1RJM - chains B and C of the 3 polymer chains in the assembly; structure by X-ray diffraction, 2.15 A resolution.

# Chain B (and C)
Molecule: MenB
From: Mycobacterium tuberculosis
Notes: EC 4.1.3.36; chain C of this document is another copy of the same molecule, construct and numbering; everything in this record applies to it too
Reference sequence: O06414 (O06414_MYCTU); numbering as in UniProt (aligned over 1-314)
Chain sequence (339 residues; numbered -24 to 314; the number before each row is that of its first residue; numbers below 1 keep their minus sign (Met-24 is residue -24)):
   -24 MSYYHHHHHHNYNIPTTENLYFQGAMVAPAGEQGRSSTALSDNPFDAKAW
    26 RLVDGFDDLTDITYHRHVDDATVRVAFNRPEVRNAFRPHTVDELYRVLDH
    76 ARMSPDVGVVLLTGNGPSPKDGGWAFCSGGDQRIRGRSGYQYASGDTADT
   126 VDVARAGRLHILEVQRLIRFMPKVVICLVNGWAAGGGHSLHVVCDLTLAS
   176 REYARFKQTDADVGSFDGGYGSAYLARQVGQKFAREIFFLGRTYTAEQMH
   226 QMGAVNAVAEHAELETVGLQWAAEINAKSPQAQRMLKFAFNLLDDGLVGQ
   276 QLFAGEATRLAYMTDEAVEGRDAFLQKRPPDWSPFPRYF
Not modelled in the structure: -24 to 16, 106-134, 286-314 (chain C: -24 to 16, 107-133, 188-190, 285-314)
Sequence notes: expression tag (-24 to 0)
Residues lining bound ligands: EP1 (3-[4-(2-hydroxyethyl)piperazin-1-yl]propane-1-sulfonic acid): Ala201, Arg202, Gln203, Val204, Gly205, Phe208, Gln226, Met227, Gly228
Reported in the primary citation:
  - binding site for EP1: Arg202
  - conformationally variable residues (order/disorder transition): Val188 to Ser190
  - catalytic residues: Gly105, Gly161, Ser190 (proposed by the authors, not directly observed)
  - catalytic residues: Asp192 (citing earlier work)

# Chain B / chain C interface
Residue-residue contacts (61):
  Ala186(B) - Lys253(C)
  Ala186(B) - Ser254(C)  hydrogen bond (backbone-backbone)
  Ala186(B) - Gln258(C)
  Ala186(B) - Leu261(C)  hydrophobic
  Asp187(B) - Lys253(C)  salt bridge
  Gly189(B) - Ser254(C)
  Phe191(B) - Met260(C)  hydrophobic
  Phe191(B) - Leu261(C)  hydrophobic
  Gly193(B) - Ala264(C)
  Ser197(B) - Phe265(C)
  Ala198(B) - Leu268(C)
  Ala201(B) - Leu268(C)  hydrophobic
  Arg202(B) - Arg202(C)
  Arg202(B) - Leu268(C)
  Arg202(B) - Asp269(C)  salt bridge
  Gly205(B) - Arg202(C)
  Gly205(B) - Gln203(C)
  Gln206(B) - Tyr199(C)
  Gln206(B) - Arg202(C)  hydrogen bond (backbone-backbone)
  Gln206(B) - Phe265(C)  hydrogen bond (side chain-backbone)
  Gln206(B) - Leu268(C)
  Gln206(B) - Asp269(C)
  Lys207(B) - His166(C)  hydrogen bond (side chain-backbone)
  Lys207(B) - Val167(C)
  Lys207(B) - Cys169(C)  hydrogen bond (side chain-backbone)
  Lys207(B) - Asp170(C)
  Lys207(B) - Leu171(C)
  Lys207(B) - Thr172(C)  hydrogen bond
  Lys207(B) - Gln203(C)
  Lys207(B) - Gly228(C)
  Lys207(B) - Ala229(C)
  Lys207(B) - Asn231(C)  hydrogen bond (backbone-side chain)
  Phe208(B) - His225(C)
  Phe208(B) - Gly228(C)
  Phe208(B) - Val230(C)
  Phe208(B) - Asn231(C)
  Ala209(B) - Phe265(C)
  Arg210(B) - Arg144(C)
  Arg210(B) - Asp170(C)  salt bridge
  Arg210(B) - Leu171(C)
  Arg210(B) - Tyr199(C)  hydrogen bond
  Arg210(B) - Phe265(C)
  Arg210(B) - Asn266(C)  hydrogen bond
  Glu211(B) - Leu171(C)
  Glu211(B) - Asn231(C)  hydrogen bond
  Glu211(B) - Trp246(C)
  Phe213(B) - Leu261(C)  hydrophobic
  Phe213(B) - Phe265(C)  hydrophobic
  Phe214(B) - Ile250(C)
  Phe214(B) - Lys253(C)
  Phe214(B) - Gln258(C)  hydrogen bond (backbone-side chain)
  Phe214(B) - Leu261(C)  hydrophobic
  Phe214(B) - Lys262(C)
  Leu215(B) - Leu171(C)  hydrophobic
  Leu215(B) - Trp246(C)  hydrophobic
  Leu215(B) - Glu249(C)
  Leu215(B) - Ile250(C)  hydrophobic
  Leu215(B) - Lys253(C)  hydrogen bond (backbone-side chain)
  Gly216(B) - Lys253(C)
  Arg217(B) - Trp246(C)
  Arg217(B) - Glu249(C)  salt bridge
Interface residues without a listed pair, chain B (25 interface residues in all): Ser190, Asp192, Val204, Gln226
Interface residues without a listed pair, chain C (34 interface residues in all): Val149, Gln226, Gln245, Ala257, Phe278

# Summary
Chain B and chain C form an interface of 25 and 34 residues respectively; the contacts include 12 hydrogen
bonds and 4 salt bridges. Polar contacts include Asp187(B)-Lys253(C), Arg202(B)-Asp269(C) and
Arg210(B)-Asp170(C). Bound to chain B: compound EP1. From the paper: catalytic residues Gly105(B), Gly161(B)
and Ser190(B) among others; a binding site for EP1 at Arg202(B).
Both chains are MenB (Mycobacterium tuberculosis). Entry 1RJM (Crystal Structure of MenB (Rv0548c) from
Mycobacterium tuberculosis) was determined by X-ray diffraction together with 1RJN from the same study.
